4XGT - chain A; structure by X-ray diffraction, 3.09 A resolution.

[Chain A]
Protein: FRQ-interacting RNA helicase
From: Neurospora crassa
UniProtKB: Q873J5 (Q873J5_NEUCS); residues 114-1106 here = UniProt positions 114-1106
Amino-acid sequence (993 residues; each row starts with the number of its first residue):
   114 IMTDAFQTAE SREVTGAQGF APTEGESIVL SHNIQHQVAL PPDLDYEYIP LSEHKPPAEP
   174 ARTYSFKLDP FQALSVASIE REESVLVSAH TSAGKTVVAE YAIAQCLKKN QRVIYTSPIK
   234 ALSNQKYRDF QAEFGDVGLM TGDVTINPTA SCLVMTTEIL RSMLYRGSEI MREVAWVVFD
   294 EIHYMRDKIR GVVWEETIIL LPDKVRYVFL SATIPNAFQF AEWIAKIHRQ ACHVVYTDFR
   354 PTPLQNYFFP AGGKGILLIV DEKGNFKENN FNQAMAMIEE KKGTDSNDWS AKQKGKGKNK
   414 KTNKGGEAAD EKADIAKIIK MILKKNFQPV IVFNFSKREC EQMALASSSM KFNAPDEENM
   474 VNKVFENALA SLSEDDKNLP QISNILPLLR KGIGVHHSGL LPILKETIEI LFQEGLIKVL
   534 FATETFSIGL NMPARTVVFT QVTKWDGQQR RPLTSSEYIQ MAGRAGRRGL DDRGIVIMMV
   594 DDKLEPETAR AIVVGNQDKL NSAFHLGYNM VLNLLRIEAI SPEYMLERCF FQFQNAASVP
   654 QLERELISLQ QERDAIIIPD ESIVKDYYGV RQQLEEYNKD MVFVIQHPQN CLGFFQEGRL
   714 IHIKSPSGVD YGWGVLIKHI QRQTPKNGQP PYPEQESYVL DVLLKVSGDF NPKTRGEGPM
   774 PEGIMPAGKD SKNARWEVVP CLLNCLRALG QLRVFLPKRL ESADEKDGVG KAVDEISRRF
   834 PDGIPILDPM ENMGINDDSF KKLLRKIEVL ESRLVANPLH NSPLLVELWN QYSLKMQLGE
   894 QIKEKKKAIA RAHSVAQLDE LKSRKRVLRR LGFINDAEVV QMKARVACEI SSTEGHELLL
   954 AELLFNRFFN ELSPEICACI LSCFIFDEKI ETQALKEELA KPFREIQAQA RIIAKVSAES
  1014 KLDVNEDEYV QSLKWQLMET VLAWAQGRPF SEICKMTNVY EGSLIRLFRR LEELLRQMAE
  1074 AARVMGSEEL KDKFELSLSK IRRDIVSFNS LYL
Disordered / not traced: 393-424
What the authors report for this chain:
  - catalytic residues: K208, E294, S324, R580
  - mutagenesis - Q131A, G132V: unchanged binding to FRQ
  - mutagenesis - Q131A, G132V: unchanged binding to WCC
  - mutagenesis - V142G, R712A: decreased binding to FRQ
  - mutagenesis - V142G, R712A: decreased binding to WCC
  - mutagenesis - K811A: decreased binding to WC-2
  - mutagenesis - K766A: increased binding to WC-1
  - mutagenesis - K766A: unchanged binding to WC-2
  - conformationally variable residues (loop rearrangement): S449 to R451

[In short]
The paper reports catalytic residues K208, E294 and S324 among others; V142G and R712A reduce binding to FRQ;
6 substitutions were tested in all.
Chain A is FRQ-interacting RNA helicase (Neurospora crassa); the structure, Structure of RNA Helicase FRH a
Critical Component of the Neurospora Crassa Circadian Clock, was determined by X-ray diffraction (same
publication as 5DZR and 5E02).
